8J62 - chains E and F of the 12 polymer chains in the assembly; structure by electron microscopy, 2.50 A resolution.

[Chain E]
Protein: Viral infectivity factor
Organism: Human immunodeficiency virus 1
Sequence (150 residues; numbered -11 to 176; 38 numbers in that range are skipped by the numbering (no residue carries them; nothing is unmodelled there); the number before each row is that of its first residue; numbers below 1 keep their minus sign (Met-11 is residue -11)):
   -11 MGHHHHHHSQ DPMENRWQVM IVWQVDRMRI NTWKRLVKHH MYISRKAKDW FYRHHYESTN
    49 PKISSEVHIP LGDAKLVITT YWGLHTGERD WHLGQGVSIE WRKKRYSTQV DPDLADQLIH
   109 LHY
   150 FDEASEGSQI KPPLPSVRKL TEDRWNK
Not modelled in the structure: -11 to 7, 75-79, 150-160, 173-176

[Chain F]
Protein: Core binding factor beta
Organism: Homo sapiens
UniProt: Q13951 (PEBB_HUMAN); residues 1-156 here = UniProt positions 1-156
Sequence (156 residues; each row starts with the number of its first residue):
     1 MPRVVPDQRS KFENEEFFRK LSRECEIKYT GFRDRPHEER QARFQNACRD GRSEIAFVAT
    61 GTNLSLQFFP ASWQGEQRQT PSREYVDLER EAGKVYLKAP MILNGVCVIW KGWIDLQRLD
   121 GMGCLEFDEE RAQQEDALAQ QAFEEARRRT REFEDR
Not modelled in the structure: 1-26, 32-36, 60-62, 75-94, 116-119, 128-156

[Interface between chain E and chain F]
Residue-residue contacts (43; chain E residue first):
  Met8(E) with Ser65(F); Leu66(F); Gln67(F), hydrogen bond (backbone-backbone)
  Ile9(E) with Leu64(F), hydrophobic; Ser65(F); Met101(F), hydrophobic; Leu103(F), hydrophobic
  Val10(E) with Asn63(F); Leu64(F); Ser65(F), hydrogen bond (backbone-side chain); Gln67(F)
  Trp11(E) with Asn63(F); Leu64(F)
  Gln12(E) with Asn63(F), hydrogen bond (backbone-side chain); Ser65(F), hydrogen bond
  Thr47(E) with Trp73(F), hydrogen bond (side chain-backbone); Gln74(F)
  Asn48(E) with Phe69(F); Trp73(F), hydrogen bond (backbone-backbone)
  Pro49(E) with Trp73(F)
  Lys50(E) with Glu54(F)
  Tyr69(E) with Phe69(F), hydrophobic
  Leu72(E) with Glu54(F); Gln67(F)
  His73(E) with Thr30(F); Gly31(F), hydrogen bond (backbone-backbone); Glu54(F), hydrogen bond (backbone-side chain)
  Thr74(E) with Thr30(F); Ala56(F)
  Tyr94(E) with Ile102(F); Gly105(F)
  Ser95(E) with Ile102(F)
  Thr96(E) with Ile102(F); Leu103(F); Asn104(F); Gly105(F)
  Gln97(E) with Ile102(F), hydrogen bond (backbone-backbone); Leu103(F); Asn104(F), hydrogen bond (backbone-backbone)
  Asp99(E) with Asn104(F)
  Leu102(E) with Asn104(F)
  Thr170(E) with Asn63(F), hydrogen bond (backbone-side chain)
  Asp172(E) with Asn63(F)
Interface residues without a listed pair, chain E (22 interface residues in all): Val98

[Overview]
22 residues of chain E and 17 residues of chain F are in contact; the contacts include 11 hydrogen bonds.
Polar contacts include Val10(E)-Ser65(F), Gln12(E)-Asn63(F) and Gln12(E)-Ser65(F).
Chain E is Viral infectivity factor (Human immunodeficiency virus 1) and chain F is Core binding factor beta
(Homo sapiens); the structure, Cryo-EM structure of APOBEC3G-Vif complex, was determined by electron
microscopy, deposited together with 8H0I.
